5IJN - chains O and W of the 26 polymer chains in the assembly; structure by electron microscopy, 21.40 A resolution (very low resolution: no residue pairs are listed; an interface is given only as per-side residue counts).

# Chain O
Molecule: Nuclear pore complex protein NUP93
Organism: Homo sapiens
UniProtKB: Q8N1F7 (NUP93_HUMAN); residues 1-819 here = UniProt positions 1-819
Chain sequence (819 residues; row label = number of the first residue in the row):
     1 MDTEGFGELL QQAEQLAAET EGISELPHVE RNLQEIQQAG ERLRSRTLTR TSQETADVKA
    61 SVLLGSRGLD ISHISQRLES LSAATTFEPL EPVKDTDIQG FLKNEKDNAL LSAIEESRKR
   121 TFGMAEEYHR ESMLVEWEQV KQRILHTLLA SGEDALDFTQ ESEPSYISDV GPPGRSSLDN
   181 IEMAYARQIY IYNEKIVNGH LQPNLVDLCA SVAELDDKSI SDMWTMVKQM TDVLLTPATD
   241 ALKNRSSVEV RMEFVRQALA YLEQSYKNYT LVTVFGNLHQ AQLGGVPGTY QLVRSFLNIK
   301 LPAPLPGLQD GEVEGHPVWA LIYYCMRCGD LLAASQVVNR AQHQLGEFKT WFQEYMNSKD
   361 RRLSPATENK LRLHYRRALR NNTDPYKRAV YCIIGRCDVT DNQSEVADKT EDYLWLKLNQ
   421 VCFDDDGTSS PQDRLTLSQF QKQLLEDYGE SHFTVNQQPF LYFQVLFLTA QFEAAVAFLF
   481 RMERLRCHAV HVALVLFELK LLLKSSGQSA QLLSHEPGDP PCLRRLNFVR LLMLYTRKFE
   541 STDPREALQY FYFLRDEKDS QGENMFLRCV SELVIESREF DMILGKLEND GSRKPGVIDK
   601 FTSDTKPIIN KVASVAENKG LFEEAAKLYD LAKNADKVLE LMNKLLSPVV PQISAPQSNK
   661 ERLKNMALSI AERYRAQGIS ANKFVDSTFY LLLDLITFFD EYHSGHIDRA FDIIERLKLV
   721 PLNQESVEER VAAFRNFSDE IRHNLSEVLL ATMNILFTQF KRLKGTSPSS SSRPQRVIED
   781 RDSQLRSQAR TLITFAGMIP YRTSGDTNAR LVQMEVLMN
Unresolved in the structure: 43-172, 235-249, 280-281, 456-458, 505-521, 766-777, 816-819
Curated features (UniProtKB/Swiss-Prot):
  - modified residue: T49 (Phosphothreonine), S52 (Phosphoserine), S66 (Phosphoserine), S72 (Phosphoserine), S75 (Phosphoserine), S80 (Phosphoserine), S430 (Phosphoserine), S767 (Phosphoserine)

# Chain W
Molecule: Nuclear pore complex protein NUP155
Organism: Homo sapiens
UniProtKB: O75694 (NU155_HUMAN); numbering as in UniProt (aligned over 1-1391)
Chain sequence (1391 residues; row label = number of the first residue in the row):
     1 MPSSLLGAAM PASTSAAALQ EALENAGRLI DRQLQEDRMY PDLSELLMVS APNNPTVSGM
    61 SDMDYPLQGP GLLSVPNLPE ISSIRRVPLP PELVEQFGHM QCNCMMGVFP PISRAWLTID
   121 SDIFMWNYED GGDLAYFDGL SETILAVGLV KPKAGIFQPH VRHLLVLATP VDIVILGLSY
   181 ANLQTGSGVL NDSLSGGMQL LPDPLYSLPT DNTYLLTITS TDNGRIFLAG KDGCLYEVAY
   241 QAEAGWFSQR CRKINHSKSS LSFLVPSLLQ FTFSEDDPIL QIAIDNSRNI LYTRSEKGVI
   301 QVYDLGQDGQ GMSRVASVSQ NAIVSAAGNI ARTIDRSVFK PIVQIAVIEN SESLDCQLLA
   361 VTHAGVRLYF STCPFRQPLA RPNTLTLVHV RLPPGFSASS TVEKPSKVHR ALYSKGILLM
   421 AASENEDNDI LWCVNHDTFP FQKPMMETQM TAGVDGHSWA LSAIDELKVD KIITPLNKDH
   481 IPITDSPVVV QQHMLPPKKF VLLSAQGSLM FHKLRPVDQL RHLLVSNVGG DGEEIERFFK
   541 LHQEDQACAT CLILACSTAA CDREVSAWAT RAFFRYGGEA QMRFPTTLPP PSNVGPILGS
   601 PVYSSSPVPS GSPYPNPSFL GTPSHGIQPP AMSTPVCALG NPATQATNMS CVTGPEIVYS
   661 GKHNGICIYF SRIMGNIWDA SLVVERIFKS GNREITAIES SVPCQLLESV LQELKGLQEF
   721 LDRNSQFAGG PLGNPNTTAK VQQRLIGFMR PENGNPQQMQ QELQRKFHEA QLSEKISLQA
   781 IQQLVRKSYQ ALALWKLLCE HQFTIIVAEL QKELQEQLKI TTFKDLVIRD KELTGALIAS
   841 LINCYIRDNA AVDGISLHLQ DICPLLYSTD DAICSKANEL LQRSRQVQNK TEKERMLRES
   901 LKEYQKISNQ VDLSNVCAQY RQVRFYEGVV ELSLTAAEKK DPQGLGLHFY KHGEPEEDIV
   961 GLQAFQERLN SYKCITDTLQ ELVNQSKAAP QSPSVPKKPG PPVLSSDPNM LSNEEAGHHF
  1021 EQMLKLSQRS KDELFSIALY NWLIQVDLAD KLLQVASPFL EPHLVRMAKV DQNRVRYMDL
  1081 LWRYYEKNRS FSNAARVLSR LADMHSTEIS LQQRLEYIAR AILSAKSSTA ISSIAADGEF
  1141 LHELEEKMEV ARIQLQIQET LQRQYSHHSS VQDAVSQLDS ELMDITKLYG EFADPFKLAE
  1201 CKLAIIHCAG YSDPILVQTL WQDIIEKELS DSVTLSSSDR MHALSLKIVL LGKIYAGTPR
  1261 FFPLDFIVQF LEQQVCTLNW DVGFVIQTMN EIGVPLPRLL EVYDQLFKSR DPFWNRMKKP
  1321 LHLLDCIHVL LIRYVENPSQ VLNCERRRFT NLCLDAVCGY LVELQSMSSS VAVQAITGNF
  1381 KSLQAKLERL H
Unresolved in the structure: 1-19, 51-57, 61, 69-71, 183-193, 206, 242-252, 262-275, 314-315, 341, 377-379, 426, 466-473, 526-533, 559-560, 585, 590-657, 685-698, 731-768, 864-870, 888-897, 959, 984-1014, 1030-1033, 1070-1075, 1106, 1126-1138, 1313-1318, 1376-1391

# Interface between chain O and chain W
At this resolution (21 A) residue pairs are not listed: 15 residues of chain O and 18 of chain W lie at the interface.

# Overview
15 residues of chain O and 18 residues of chain W are in contact.
Here chain O is Nuclear pore complex protein NUP93 and chain W is Nuclear pore complex protein NUP155, both
from Homo sapiens. Entry 5IJN (Composite structure of the inner ring of the human nuclear pore complex (32
copies of Nup205)) was determined by electron microscopy (same publication as 5IJO).
